4HZ7 - chain A; structure by X-ray diffraction, 2.00 A resolution.

== Chain A ==
Molecule: beta-glucosidase
Organism: Uncultured bacterium
UniProt: Q0GMU3 (Q0GMU3_9BACT); residue numbers follow UniProt; this construct covers 39-482
Chain sequence (444 residues; each row starts with the number of its first residue):
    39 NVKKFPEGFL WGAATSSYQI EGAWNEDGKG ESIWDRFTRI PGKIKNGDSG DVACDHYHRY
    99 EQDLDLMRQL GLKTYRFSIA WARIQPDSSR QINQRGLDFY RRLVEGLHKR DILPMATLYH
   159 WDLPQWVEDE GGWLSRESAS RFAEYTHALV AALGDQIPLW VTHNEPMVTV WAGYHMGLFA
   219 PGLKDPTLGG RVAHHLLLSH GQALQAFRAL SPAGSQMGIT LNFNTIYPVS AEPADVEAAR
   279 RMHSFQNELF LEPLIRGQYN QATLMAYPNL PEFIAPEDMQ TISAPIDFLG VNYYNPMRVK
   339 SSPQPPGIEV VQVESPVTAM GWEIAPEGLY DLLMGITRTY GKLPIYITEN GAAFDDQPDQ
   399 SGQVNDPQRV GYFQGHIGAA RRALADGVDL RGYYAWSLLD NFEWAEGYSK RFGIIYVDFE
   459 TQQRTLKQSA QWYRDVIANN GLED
Not modelled in the structure: 39-40, 482
Construct notes: engineered mutation Asn39 (Glu in Q0GMU3), Val40 (Leu in Q0GMU3), Lys41 (Gln in Q0GMU3), Lys42 (Pro in Q0GMU3), Glu45 (Lys in Q0GMU3), Asn477 (Arg in Q0GMU3), Glu481 (Ala in Q0GMU3), Asp482 (Ala in Q0GMU3)
Small-molecule neighbours: beta-D-glucopyranose (BGC): Gln57, His158, Trp159, Asn202, Glu203, Asn330, Tyr332, Trp360, Glu387, Trp434, Glu441, Trp442, Phe450

== In short ==
Bound to chain A: beta-D-glucopyranose.
Chain A is beta-glucosidase (Uncultured bacterium); the structure, Crystal structure of BglB with glucose, was
determined by X-ray diffraction, deposited together with 4HZ6 and 4HZ8.
